6EE8 - chains A and B of the 10 polymer chains in the assembly; structure by electron microscopy, 3.92 A resolution.

# Chain A (and B)
Name: DNA-directed RNA polymerase subunit alpha
Organism: Mycobacterium tuberculosis
Notes: EC 2.7.7.6; chain B of this document is another copy of the same molecule, construct and numbering; everything in this record applies to it too
Reference sequence: A5U8D3 (RPOA_MYCTA); residues 1-347 here = UniProt positions 1-347
Sequence (347 residues; numbered 1 to 347; the number before each row is that of its first residue):
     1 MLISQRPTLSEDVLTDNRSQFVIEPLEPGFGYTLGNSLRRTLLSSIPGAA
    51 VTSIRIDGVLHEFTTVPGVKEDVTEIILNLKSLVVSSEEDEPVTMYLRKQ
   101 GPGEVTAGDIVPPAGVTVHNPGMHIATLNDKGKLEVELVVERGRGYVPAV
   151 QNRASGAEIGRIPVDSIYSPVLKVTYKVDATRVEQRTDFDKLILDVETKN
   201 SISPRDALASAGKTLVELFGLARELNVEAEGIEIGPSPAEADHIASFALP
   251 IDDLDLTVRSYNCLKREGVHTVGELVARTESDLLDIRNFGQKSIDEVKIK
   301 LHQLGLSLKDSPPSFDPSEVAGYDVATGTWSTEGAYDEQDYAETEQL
Unresolved in the structure: 1, 227-347 (chain B: 238-347)

# Chain A / chain B interface
Residue-residue contacts - 77 pairs, chain A then chain B:
  Leu2(A) with Arg142(B), hydrogen bond (backbone-backbone); Gly143(B); Arg144(B)
  Pro7(A) with Leu218(B), hydrophobic; Leu221(B)
  Leu9(A) with Leu221(B); Ala222(B); Leu225(B), hydrophobic
  Glu27(A) with Ser44(B); Arg144(B)
  Gly29(A) with Arg40(B)
  Phe30(A) with Thr41(B); Leu218(B), hydrophobic
  Thr33(A) with Asn36(B); Ser37(B); Arg40(B)
  Leu34(A) with Leu218(B), hydrophobic; Phe219(B), hydrophobic
  Ser37(A) with Thr33(B); Ser37(B); Phe219(B)
  Leu38(A) with Phe219(B), hydrophobic
  Arg40(A) with Gly29(B); Tyr32(B); Thr33(B)
  Ser45(A) with Phe30(B); Ile232(B)
  Pro47(A) with Met1(B), hydrophobic; Glu230(B)
  Arg142(A) with Glu230(B), salt bridge
  Arg144(A) with Leu2(B); Ser4(B); Ile232(B)
  Glu184(A) with Gln151(B), hydrogen bond
  Gln185(A) with Arg153(B)
  Arg186(A) with Val147(B); Pro148(B); Ala149(B), hydrogen bond (side chain-backbone); Gln151(B), hydrogen bond
  Arg205(A) with Leu225(B)
  Asp206(A) with Asn226(B); Ala229(B)
  Ala209(A) with Ala222(B); Leu225(B), hydrophobic; Asn226(B)
  Ser210(A) with Glu230(B); Gly231(B)
  Gly212(A) with Ala222(B)
  Lys213(A) with Arg223(B); Glu233(B)
  Thr214(A) with Gly231(B); Ile232(B), hydrogen bond (side chain-backbone)
  Leu215(A) with Phe219(B), hydrophobic
  Val216(A) with Val216(B), hydrophobic; Phe219(B); Arg223(B)
  Glu217(A) with Ile232(B); Glu233(B); Ile234(B)
  Leu218(A) with Phe30(B), hydrophobic; Leu34(B), hydrophobic
  Phe219(A) with Leu34(B), hydrophobic; Ser37(B); Leu215(B), hydrophobic; Phe219(B), hydrophobic
  Leu221(A) with Pro7(B); Leu9(B), hydrophobic
  Ala222(A) with Leu9(B)
  Arg223(A) with Ala209(B); Gly212(B), hydrogen bond (side chain-backbone); Lys213(B); Val216(B)
  Leu225(A) with Arg6(B); Arg205(B), hydrogen bond (backbone-side chain)
  Asn226(A) with Arg205(B), hydrogen bond (side chain-backbone); Leu208(B); Ala209(B)
Interface residues without a listed pair, chain A (39 interface residues in all): Thr8, Leu26, Ser44, Leu208
Interface residues without a listed pair, chain B (50 interface residues in all): Ile3, Thr8, Ile23, Pro47, Val150, Gly220

# Overview
39 residues of chain A and 50 residues of chain B are in contact; the contacts include 8 hydrogen bonds and 1
salt bridge. Polar contacts include Arg142(A)-Glu230(B), Glu184(A)-Gln151(B) and Arg186(A)-Ala149(B).
Chain A and chain B are both DNA-directed RNA polymerase subunit alpha (Mycobacterium tuberculosis); the
structure, Mycobacterium tuberculosis RNAP promoter unwinding intermediate complex with RbpA/CarD and AP3
promoter, was determined by electron microscopy together with 6EDT, 6EEC and 6M7J from the same study.
